5L66 - chains S and T of the 28 polymer chains in the assembly; structure by X-ray diffraction, 2.80 A resolution.

Chain S:
Name: Proteasome subunit alpha type-6
Organism: Saccharomyces cerevisiae (strain ATCC 204508 / S288c)
Notes: EC 3.4.25.1
UniProtKB: P40302 (PSA6_YEAST); residues 0-233 here correspond to UniProt positions 1-234 (UniProt number = residue number + 1)
Amino-acid sequence (234 residues; each row starts with the number of its first residue; numbering starts at 0):
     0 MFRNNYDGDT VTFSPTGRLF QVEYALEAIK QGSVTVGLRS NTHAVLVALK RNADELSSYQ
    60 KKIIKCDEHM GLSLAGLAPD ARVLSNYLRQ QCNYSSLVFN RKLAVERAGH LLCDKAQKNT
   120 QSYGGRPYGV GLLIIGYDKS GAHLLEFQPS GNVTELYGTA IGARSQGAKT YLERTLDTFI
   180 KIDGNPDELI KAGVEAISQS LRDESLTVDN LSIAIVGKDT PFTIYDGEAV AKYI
Unresolved in the structure: 0-2
UniProt features mapped onto this chain:
  - modified residue: Ser13 (Phosphoserine)
  - cross-link: Lys190 (Glycyl lysine isopeptide (Lys-Gly) (interchain with G-Cter in ubiquitin))

Chain T:
Name: Probable proteasome subunit alpha type-7
Organism: Saccharomyces cerevisiae (strain ATCC 204508 / S288c)
Notes: EC 3.4.25.1
UniProtKB: P21242 (PSA7_YEAST); residues -3 to 284 here correspond to UniProt positions 1-288 (UniProt number = residue number + 4)
Amino-acid sequence (288 residues; row label = number of the first residue in the row; numbers below 1 keep their minus sign (Met-3 is residue -3)):
    -3 MTSIGTGYDL SNSVFSPDGR NFQVEYAVKA VENGTTSIGI KCNDGVVFAV EKLITSKLLV
    57 PQKNVKIQVV DRHIGCVYSG LIPDGRHLVN RGREEAASFK KLYKTPIPIP AFADRLGQYV
   117 QAHTLYNSVR PFGVSTIFGG VDKNGAHLYM LEPSGSYWGY KGAATGKGRQ SAKAELEKLV
   177 DHHPEGLSAR EAVKQAAKII YLAHEDNKEK DFELEISWCS LSETNGLHKF VKGDLLQEAI
   237 DFAQKEINGD DDEDEDDSDN VMSSDDENAP VATNANATTD QEGDIHLE
Unresolved in the structure: -3 to 1, 245-284
UniProt features mapped onto this chain:
  - modified residue: Thr-2 (N-acetylthreonine)

Chain S / chain T interface:
Residue-residue contacts (63; chain S residue first):
  Asn4(S) - Leu6(T)
  Tyr5(S) - Asp5(T)  hydrogen bond
  Tyr5(S) - Leu6(T)  hydrophobic
  Thr9(S) - Arg126(T)
  Val10(S) - Gln19(T)
  Val10(S) - Asn123(T)
  Val10(S) - Ser124(T)
  Val10(S) - Val125(T)
  Val10(S) - Arg126(T)
  Thr11(S) - Leu6(T)
  Thr11(S) - Gln19(T)
  Phe12(S) - Gln19(T)
  Phe12(S) - Tyr22(T)  hydrophobic
  Phe12(S) - Ala23(T)  hydrophobic
  Phe12(S) - Arg126(T)
  Phe12(S) - Pro127(T)
  Ser13(S) - Tyr22(T)
  Pro14(S) - Tyr22(T)  hydrophobic
  Pro14(S) - Lys25(T)
  Thr15(S) - Lys25(T)
  Gly16(S) - Tyr22(T)
  Gly16(S) - Lys25(T)
  Gly16(S) - Ala26(T)
  Leu18(S) - Leu77(T)  hydrophobic
  Leu18(S) - Arg126(T)
  His109(S) - Arg82(T)
  Cys112(S) - Arg82(T)
  Asp113(S) - Arg82(T)  salt bridge
  Asp113(S) - Asn86(T)
  Gln116(S) - Pro79(T)
  Gln116(S) - Asp80(T)
  Gln116(S) - His83(T)  hydrogen bond
  Gln116(S) - Arg126(T)
  Thr119(S) - Arg126(T)  hydrogen bond (backbone-side chain)
  Gln120(S) - His119(T)
  Gln120(S) - Val125(T)
  Gln120(S) - Arg126(T)  hydrogen bond (backbone-backbone)
  Gln120(S) - Pro127(T)
  Gln120(S) - Phe128(T)
  Ser121(S) - Ser124(T)
  Tyr122(S) - Ser124(T)  hydrogen bond (backbone-backbone)
  Ser149(S) - Pro79(T)
  Gly150(S) - Pro79(T)
  Asn151(S) - Ile78(T)
  Asn151(S) - Pro79(T)
  Thr153(S) - Leu55(T)
  Thr153(S) - Asn60(T)
  Glu154(S) - Val56(T)
  Glu154(S) - Lys59(T)
  Glu154(S) - Asn60(T)  hydrogen bond (backbone-side chain)
  Leu155(S) - Leu54(T)
  Leu155(S) - Leu55(T)
  Leu155(S) - Val56(T)
  Tyr156(S) - Leu54(T)  hydrogen bond (backbone-backbone)
  Tyr156(S) - Leu55(T)
  Tyr156(S) - Val56(T)
  Tyr156(S) - Pro57(T)
  Gly157(S) - Leu54(T)
  Lys168(S) - Leu54(T)
  Leu171(S) - Leu54(T)
  Glu172(S) - Ser52(T)  hydrogen bond
  Glu172(S) - Lys53(T)  hydrogen bond (side chain-backbone)
  Leu175(S) - Lys53(T)
Other interface residues (no listed pair), chain S (35 interface residues in all): Arg38, Glu105, Val152, Phe178
Other interface residues (no listed pair), chain T (30 interface residues in all): Gly129

Overview:
The interface between chain S and chain T involves 35 residues on one side and 30 on the other; the contacts
include 9 hydrogen bonds and 1 salt bridge. Polar contacts include Asp113(S)-Arg82(T), Tyr5(S)-Asp5(T) and
Gln116(S)-His83(T).
Here chain S is Proteasome subunit alpha type-6 and chain T is Probable proteasome subunit alpha type-7, both
from Saccharomyces cerevisiae (strain ATCC 204508 / S288c). Entry 5L66 (Yeast 20S proteasome with mouse beta5i
(1-138) and mouse beta6 (97-111; 118-133) in complex with bortezomib) was determined by X-ray diffraction
together with 5L52, 5L54, 5L55, 5L5A, 5L5B, 5L5D and 30 further entries from the same study.
